Entry 7ENZ (X-ray diffraction, 1.70 A resolution); this record covers chain A.

Chain A:
Name: Bromodomain-containing protein 2
From: Homo sapiens
UniProtKB: P25440 (BRD2_HUMAN); residue numbers follow UniProt; this construct covers 348-455
Chain sequence (115 residues; numbered 341 to 455; the number before each row is that of its first residue):
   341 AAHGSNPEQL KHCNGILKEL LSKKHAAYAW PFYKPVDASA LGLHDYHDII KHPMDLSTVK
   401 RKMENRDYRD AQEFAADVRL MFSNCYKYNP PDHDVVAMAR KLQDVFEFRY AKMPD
Differences from the reference sequence: expression tag (341-347)
Small-molecule neighbours: phenanthridin-6(5H)-one (LDR): P371, V376, L381, L383, Y386, C425, Y428, N429, H433, V435

Summary:
Bound to chain A: phenanthridin-6(5H)-one.
Chain A is Bromodomain-containing protein 2 (Homo sapiens); the structure, Crystal structure of
Phenanthredinone moiety in complex with the second bromodomain of BRD2 (BRD2-BD2), was determined by X-ray
diffraction, deposited together with 7ENV and 7EO5.
